PDB entry 2QAA | X-ray diffraction, 1.23 A resolution | chain A

# Chain A
Name: Streptogrisin-B
From: Streptomyces griseus
Notes: EC 3.4.21.81
Reference sequence: P00777 (PRTB_STRGR); the construct lacks a stretch of the UniProt sequence and is renumbered around it, so the offset changes along the chain: 16-19 = UniProt 115-118; 29-34 = UniProt 119-124; 39-48 = UniProt 125-134; 49-60 = UniProt 139-150; 8 more segments
Amino-acid sequence (185 residues; each row starts with the number of its first residue; note: 50 numbers in that range are skipped by the numbering (no residue carries them; nothing is unmodelled there); a row labelled like 48A-48D holds insertion residues (48A, then the next letters in order)):
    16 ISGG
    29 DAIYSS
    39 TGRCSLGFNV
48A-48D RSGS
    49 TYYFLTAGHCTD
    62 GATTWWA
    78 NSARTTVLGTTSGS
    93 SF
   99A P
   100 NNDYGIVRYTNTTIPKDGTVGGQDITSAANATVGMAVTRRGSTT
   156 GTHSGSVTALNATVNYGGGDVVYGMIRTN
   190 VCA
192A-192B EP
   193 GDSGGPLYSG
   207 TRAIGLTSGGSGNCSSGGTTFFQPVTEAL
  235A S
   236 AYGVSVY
Swiss-Prot annotation at these positions:
  - active site (Charge relay system): His57, Asp102, Ser195
Cystine bridges: Cys42-Cys58, Cys191-Cys220
Small-molecule neighbours: leucine / tyrosine: His57, Ala192, Glu192A, Pro192B, Gly193, Asp194, Ser195, Thr213, Ser214, Gly215, Gly216, Ser217, Gly218, Thr226

# In short
Chain A binds leucine / tyrosine. UniProt lists 3 active-site residues.
Chain A is Streptogrisin-B (Streptomyces griseus); the structure, Crystal structure of the second tetrahedral
intermediates of SGPB at pH 7.3, was determined by X-ray diffraction (same publication as 2QA9).
